8EIB - chains A and C of the 3 polymer chains in the assembly; structure by X-ray diffraction, 3.76 A resolution.

== Chain A ==
Name: Catenin beta-1
From: Homo sapiens
UniProt: P35222 (CTNB1_HUMAN); numbering as in UniProt (aligned over 134-665)
Chain sequence (533 residues; numbered 133 to 665; the number before each row is that of its first residue):
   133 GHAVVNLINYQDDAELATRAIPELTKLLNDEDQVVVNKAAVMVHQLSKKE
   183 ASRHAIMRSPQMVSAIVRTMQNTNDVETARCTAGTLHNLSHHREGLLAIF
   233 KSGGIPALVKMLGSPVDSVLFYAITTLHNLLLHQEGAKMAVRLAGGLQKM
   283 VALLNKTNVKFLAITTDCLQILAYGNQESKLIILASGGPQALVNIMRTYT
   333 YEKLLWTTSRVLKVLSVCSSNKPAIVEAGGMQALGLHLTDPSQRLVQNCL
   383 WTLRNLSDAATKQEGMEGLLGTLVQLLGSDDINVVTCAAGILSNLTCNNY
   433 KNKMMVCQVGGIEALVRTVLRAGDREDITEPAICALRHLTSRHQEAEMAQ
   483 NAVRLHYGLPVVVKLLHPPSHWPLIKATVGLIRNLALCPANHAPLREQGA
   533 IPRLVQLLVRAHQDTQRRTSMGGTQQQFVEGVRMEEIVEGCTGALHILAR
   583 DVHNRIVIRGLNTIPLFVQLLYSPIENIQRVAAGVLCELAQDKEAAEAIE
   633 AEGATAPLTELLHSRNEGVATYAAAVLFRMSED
Not modelled in the structure: 133-156, 163-164, 553-558, 661-665
Differences from the reference sequence: expression tag (133)
Ligand contacts: N,N'-(1,4-phenylene)diacetamide (WHL): C619, E620, Q623
Curated features (UniProtKB/Swiss-Prot):
  - region: L156 to L178 (Interaction with BCL9)
  - modified residue: Y142 (Phosphotyrosine), S191 (Phosphoserine), S246 (Phosphoserine), Y331 (Phosphotyrosine), Y333 (Phosphotyrosine), S552 (Phosphoserine), T556 (Microbial infection: Phosphothreonine), C619 (S-nitrosocysteine)
  - natural variant: K292 (K292N: Found in a patient with features of osteopathia striata cranial sclerosis; uncertain significance), L388 (L388P: In NEDSDV)
  - mutagenesis: Y142 (Y142E: No effect on interaction with BCL9 and BCL9L), L156 (L156A: Abolishes interaction with BCL9 but no effect on interaction with CDH3; when associated with A-159), L159 (L159A: No effect on interaction with BCL9 and CDH3. Abolishes interaction with BCL9 but no effect on interaction with CDH3; when associated with A-156), L178 (L178A: No effect on interaction with BCL9 and CDH3), F253 (F253A: Abolishes or strongly reduces AXIN2 binding), H260 (H260A: Abolishes or strongly reduces AXIN1 and AXIN2 binding. Strongly reduces phosphorylation and degradation; when associated with A-386 and A-383), K292 (K292A: Abolishes or strongly reduces AXIN1 and AXIN2 binding), K312 (K312E: Abolishes TCF7L2 binding), Y333 (Y333F: Abolished phosphorylation by SRC and interaction with isoform M2 of PKM (PKM2)), K345 (K345A: Abolishes APC binding), W383 (W383A: Abolishes APC binding. Strongly reduces phosphorylation and degradation; when associated with A-260 and A-386), R386 (R386A: Strongly reduces APC binding. Strongly reduces phosphorylation and degradation; when associated with A-260 and A-383), 7 further mutagenesis entries in UniProt

== Chain C ==
Name: H329
Chain sequence (23 residues; each row starts with the number of its first residue; numbering starts at 0):
     0 XPMEQQAICFQAAWMCLADDWTX
Not modelled in the structure: 0-6, 22
Modified positions: ACE (acetyl group) at position 0; NH2 (amino group) at position 22
Covalent attachments: N,N'-(1,4-phenylene)diacetamide (WHL) linked to C8, C15
Ligand contacts: N,N'-(1,4-phenylene)diacetamide (WHL): I7, A11, A12

== Chain A / chain C interface ==
Pairs across the interface (21):
  R474(A) - D19(C)
  R474(A) - W20(C)
  R474(A) - T21(C)
  H475(A) - W20(C)
  R515(A) - D18(C)  hydrogen bond (side chain-backbone)
  R515(A) - T21(C)  hydrogen bond (side chain-backbone)
  L519(A) - D19(C)
  R582(A) - C15(C)
  R582(A) - D18(C)
  R582(A) - D19(C)  salt bridge
  R612(A) - D18(C)  salt bridge
  R612(A) - T21(C)
  E620(A) - C15(C)
  G650(A) - M14(C)
  T653(A) - Q10(C)
  T653(A) - M14(C)
  Y654(A) - M14(C)
  Y654(A) - C15(C)
  Y654(A) - D18(C)  hydrogen bond
  A657(A) - A11(C)  hydrophobic
  F660(A) - I7(C)  hydrophobic
Also at the interface, not in a pair above, chain A (14 interface residues in all): H578, A656

== Summary ==
14 residues of chain A and 9 residues of chain C are in contact; the contacts include 3 hydrogen bonds and 2
salt bridges. Polar contacts include R582(A)-D19(C), R612(A)-D18(C) and R515(A)-D18(C). Chain A binds
N,N'-(1,4-phenylene)diacetamide. Covalently linked N,N'-(1,4-phenylene)diacetamide: at C8(C).
Here chain A is Catenin beta-1 (Homo sapiens) and chain C is H329. Entry 8EIB (Crystal structure of
beta-catenin and the MDM2 p53-binding domain in complex with H329, a Helicon Polypeptide) was determined by
X-ray diffraction together with 8EHZ, 8EI0, 8EI1, 8EI2, 8EI3, 8EI5 and 6 further entries from the same study.
